Entry 1VBA (X-ray diffraction, 2.90 A resolution); this record covers chains 2 and 4 of the 5 polymer chains in the assembly.

== Chain 2 ==
Molecule: Poliovirus type 3
Source organism: Poliovirus type 3 (strains P3/LEON/37 AND P3/LEON 12A[1]B)
UniProtKB: P03302 (POLG_POL3L); residues 1-271 here correspond to UniProt positions 69-339 (UniProt number = residue number + 68)
Chain sequence (271 residues; numbered 1 to 271; the number before each row is that of its first residue):
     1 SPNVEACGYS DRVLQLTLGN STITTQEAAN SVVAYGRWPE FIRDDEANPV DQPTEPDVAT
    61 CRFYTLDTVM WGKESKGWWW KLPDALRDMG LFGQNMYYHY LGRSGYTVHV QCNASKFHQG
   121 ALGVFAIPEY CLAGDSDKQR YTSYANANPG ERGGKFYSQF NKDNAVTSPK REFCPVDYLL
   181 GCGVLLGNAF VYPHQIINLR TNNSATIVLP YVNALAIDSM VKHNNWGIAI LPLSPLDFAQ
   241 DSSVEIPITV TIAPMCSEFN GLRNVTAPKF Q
Disordered / not traced: 1-5

== Chain 4 ==
Molecule: Poliovirus type 3
Source organism: Poliovirus type 3 (strains P3/LEON/37 AND P3/LEON 12A[1]B)
UniProtKB: P03302 (POLG_POL3L); residues 2-69 here correspond to UniProt positions 1-68 (UniProt number = residue number - 1)
Chain sequence (68 residues; each row starts with the number of its first residue):
     2 GAQVSSQKVG AHENSNRAYG GSTINYTTIN YYKDSASNAA SKQDYSQDPS KFTEPLKDVL
    62 IKTAPALN
Disordered / not traced: 17-22

== Interface between chain 2 and chain 4 ==
Pairs across the interface (19):
  Ser10(2) with Asn69(4), hydrogen bond (side chain-backbone)
  Asp11(2) with Leu61(4); Ala67(4); Leu68(4); Asn69(4), hydrogen bond (backbone-backbone)
  Arg12(2) with Leu68(4); Asn69(4)
  Ala29(2) with Leu68(4), hydrophobic
  Asn30(2) with Leu57(4); Lys58(4); Asp59(4), hydrogen bond (side chain-backbone)
  Ser31(2) with Leu57(4); Lys58(4), hydrogen bond (backbone-backbone)
  Val32(2) with Pro56(4)
  Val33(2) with Pro56(4), hydrogen bond (backbone-backbone)
  Tyr35(2) with Lys52(4); Phe53(4), hydrophobic
  Trp38(2) with Lys58(4)
  Thr201(2) with Leu68(4)
Interface residues without a listed pair, chain 2 (13 interface residues in all): Ala28, Gly36

== Overview ==
13 residues of chain 2 and 10 residues of chain 4 are in contact; the contacts include 5 hydrogen bonds. Polar
contacts include Ser10(2)-Asn69(4), Asp11(2)-Asn69(4) and Asn30(2)-Asp59(4).
Here chain 2 is Poliovirus type 3 and chain 4 is Poliovirus type 3, both from Poliovirus type 3 (strains
P3/LEON/37 AND P3/LEON 12A[1]B). Entry 1VBA (Poliovirus (type 3, sabin strain) (P3/sabin, P3/leon/12A(1)B)
complexed with R78206) was determined by X-ray diffraction together with 1VBB, 1VBC, 1VBD and 1VBE from the
same study.
